Entry 7ELA (electron microscopy, 3.40 A resolution); this record covers chains B and A of the 3 polymer chains in the assembly.

[Chain B]
Molecule: RING finger protein Z
From: Lassa mammarenavirus
Reference sequence: A0A097F4I8 (A0A097F4I8_9VIRU); residues 1-99 here = UniProt positions 1-99
Chain sequence (99 residues; row label = number of the first residue in the row):
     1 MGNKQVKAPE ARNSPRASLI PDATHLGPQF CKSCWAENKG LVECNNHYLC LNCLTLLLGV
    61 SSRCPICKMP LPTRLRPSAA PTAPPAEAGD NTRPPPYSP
Disordered / not traced: 1-24, 74-99
Differences from the reference sequence: engineered mutation Ala36 (Phe in A0A097F4I8)
Bound ions: Zn2+ site 1: Cys31, Cys34, Cys50, Cys53; Zn2+ site 2: Cys44, His47, Cys64, Cys67

[Chain A]
Molecule: RNA-directed RNA polymerase L
From: Lassa mammarenavirus
Notes: EC 2.7.7.48, 3.1.-.-
Reference sequence: A0A097F4L1 (A0A097F4L1_9VIRU); residue numbers follow UniProt; this construct covers 1-2218
Chain sequence (2218 residues; row label = number of the first residue in the row):
     1 MEEDIACVKD LVSKYLANNE RLSRQKLAFL VQTEPRMLLM EGLKLLSLCI EVDSCNANGC
    61 EHNSEDKSVE RILHDHGVLT PSLCFVVPDG YKLTGNVLIL LECFVRSSPA NFEQKYVEDF
   121 KKLEQLKEDL KSVDINLIPL IDGRTSFYNE QIPDWVNDKL RDTLFSLLKY AQESNSLFEE
   181 SEYSRLCESL SMTSGRLSGV ESLNALLDNR SNHYEEVIAS CHQGINNKLT AHEVKLQIEE
   241 EYQVFRNRLR KGEIEGQFLK VEKNQLLNEF NNLYADKVAE KDSVEHLTHQ FKRASPILRF
   301 LYANISKGDN GEGNLIIGEC QMQCWRSFLN KVKSMRILNT RRKLLLIFDA LILLASKHDQ
   361 VRKKPLRGWL GTCFVSVNDR LVSLESTKKD LKKWVERRQQ VERSRTMQSF QCPSKNQILN
   421 SIFQKTISKA TTALRDVGIS VDHYKIDMEV ICPDGYDLIM DFDVSGVTPT ISYQRSEEEA
   481 FPYIMGDVDL LKTTDLERLS SLSLALVNSM KTSSTVKLRQ NEFGPARYQV VKCKEAYCQE
   541 FSLGETEFQL IYQKTGECSK CYAINDNRVG EVCSFYADPK RYFPAIFSAE VLQTTVSTMI
   601 SWIEDCNELE EQLDKIRSLT KMILILILAH PSKRSQKLLQ NLRYFIMAYV SDYYHKDLID
   661 KVREELITDV EFLLYRLLRT LMGLVLSEDV KSMMTNRFKF ILNISYMCHF ITKETPDRLT
   721 DQIKCFEKFL EPKVKFGHVS INPADTATEE ELDDMVYNAK KFLSKGGCTS AKGPSYKKPG
   781 VSKKYLSLLT SSFNNGSLFK EREVKKEIKD PLITSGCATA LDLASNKSVV VNKYTDGSRV
   841 LNYDFNKLTA LAVSQLTEVF SRKGKHLLNK QDYEYKVQQA MSNLVLGSKQ HKGDADEADL
   901 DEILLDGGAS TYFNQLKETV EKIVDQYREP VKMGSGSNDG DQPSINDLDE IVSNKFYIRL
   961 IKGELSNHMV EDFDHDVLPD KFYEEFCDAV YENSKLKEKY FYCGHMSQCP IGELTKAVST
  1021 RTYLDHEYFQ CFKSILLIMN ANALMGKYTH YKSRNLNFKF DMGKLSDDAR ISERESNSEA
  1081 LSKALSLTNC TTAMLKNLCF YSQESPQSYN SVGPDTGRLK FSLSYKEQVG GNRELYIGDL
  1141 RTKMFTRLIE DYFEALSSQL SGSCLNNEKE FENAILSMKL NVSMAHVSYS MDHSKWGPMM
  1201 CPFLFLTVLQ NLIFLSKDLQ ADIKGRDYLS TLLMWHMHKM VEIPFNVVSA MMKSFIKAQL
  1261 GLRKKTKQSI TEDFFYSNFQ IGVVPSHISS ILDMGQGILH NTSDFYALIT ERFINYAISC
  1321 VCGGTIDAYT SSDDQISLFD QTLTELLHRD PEEFRALMEF HYYMSDQLNK FVSPKSVIGR
  1381 FVAEFKSRFF VWGDEVPLLT KFVAAALHNI KCKEPHQLAE TIDTIVDQSV ANGVPVHLCN
  1441 LIQIRTLSLL QYARYPIDPF LLNCETDVRD WVDGNRSYRI MRQIEGLIPD ACSKIRSMLR
  1501 RLYNRLKTGQ LHEEFTTNYL SSEHLSSLKN LCELLGVEPP SESDLEYSWL NLAAHHPLRM
  1561 VLRQKIIYSG AVNLDDEKIP TIVKTIQNKL SSTFTRGAQK LLSEAINKSA FQSSIASGFV
  1621 GLCRTLGSKC VRGPNKENLY IKSIQSLITG TQGIELLTNS IGVQYWRVPL GLRNKSESVV
  1681 SYFRPLLWDY MCISLSTAIE LGAWVLGDPK TTKALDFFKH NPCDYFPLKP TASKLLEDRV
  1741 GLNHIIHSLR RLYPSVFEKH ILPFMSDLAS TKMKWSPRIK FLDLCVALDV NCEALSLVSH
  1801 IVKWKREEHY IVLSSELRFS HTRTHEPMVE ERVVSTSDAV DNFMRQIYFE SYVRPFVATT
  1861 RTLGSFTWFP HRTSIPEGEG LHRLGPFSSF VEKVIHKGVE RPMFKHDLMM GYAWIDFDIE
  1921 PARFNQNQLI ASGLVDSKFD SLEDFFDAVA SLPTGSAKLS QTVRFRIKSQ DASFRESFAI
  1981 HLDYIGSMNQ QAKYLVHDVT AMYSGAVSPC VLSDCWRLVL SGPTFKGKPV WYVDTEVINE
  2041 FLVDTNQLGH VTPVEVVVDM EKLQFAEYDF MLVGPCAEPV PLVVRRGGLW ECEKKLASFT
  2101 PVIQDQDLEM FVREVGDTSS DLLIRALSDM ITDRLGLRMQ WSGVDIVSTL RAAAPGNAEV
  2161 LSAVLEVVDN WVEFKGYALC YSKSRGRVMV QSSSGKLRLK GRTCEELTEG GEHVEDIE
Disordered / not traced: 194-200, 307-318, 403-411, 517-533, 801-1102, 1217-1222, 1262-1265, 1562-1578, 1589-1612, 1713-1720, 1763-1778, 1825-2218
Disulfide bonds: Cys1692-Cys1792
Bound ions: Mn2+: Asp1192, Glu1384
From the paper describing this entry:
  - catalytic residues: Lys1195, Lys1375, Ser1387 (proposed by the authors, not directly observed)

[Chain B / chain A interface]
Pairs across the interface (29):
  Pro28(B) with Ser1183(A); Met1184(A); Ala1185(A), hydrophobic; Trp1392(A), hydrophobic
  Phe30(B) with Ala1185(A), hydrophobic; Arg1380(A); Trp1392(A), hydrophobic
  Lys32(B) with Trp1392(A)
  Ser33(B) with Ser692(A); Met693(A), hydrogen bond (backbone-backbone); Met694(A), hydrogen bond (backbone-backbone)
  Cys34(B) with Lys691(A), hydrogen bond (side chain-backbone); Met694(A)
  Trp35(B) with Val650(A), hydrophobic; Met694(A); Thr695(A), hydrogen bond; Phe1381(A); Val1391(A), hydrophobic; Trp1392(A)
  Asn38(B) with His1348(A), hydrogen bond
  Cys53(B) with Lys691(A)
  Leu56(B) with Asn607(A), hydrogen bond (backbone-side chain); Glu608(A)
  Gly59(B) with Asn607(A)
  Val60(B) with Asn607(A)
  Pro65(B) with Met693(A), hydrophobic
  Lys68(B) with Asn1721(A), hydrogen bond; Cys1723(A); Asp1724(A), salt bridge
Also at the interface, not in a pair above, chain B (14 interface residues in all): Leu57
Also at the interface, not in a pair above, chain A (20 interface residues in all): Phe698
The authors on this interface:
  - pairs named by the authors: Phe30(B)-Arg1380(A) (cation-pi contact), Lys68(B)-Asp1724(A) (salt bridge)

[Summary]
14 residues of chain B and 20 residues of chain A are in contact; the contacts include 7 hydrogen bonds and 1
salt bridge. Polar contacts include Lys68(B)-Asp1724(A), Cys34(B)-Lys691(A) and Trp35(B)-Thr695(A). The
authors report a cation-pi contact between Phe30(B) and Arg1380(A); a salt bridge between Lys68(B) and
Asp1724(A). From the paper: catalytic residues Lys1195(A), Lys1375(A) and Ser1387(A).
Here chain B is RING finger protein Z and chain A is RNA-directed RNA polymerase L, both from Lassa
mammarenavirus. Entry 7ELA (Structure of Lassa virus polymerase in complex with 3'-vRNA and Z mutant (F36A))
was determined by electron microscopy together with 7CKL, 7CKM, 7EL9, 7ELB and 7ELC from the same study.
